Entry 6LOD (electron microscopy, 3.20 A resolution); this record covers chains D and F of the 6 polymer chains in the assembly.

Chain D:
Protein: Uncharacterized protein ActD
Organism: Roseiflexus castenholzii (strain DSM 13941 / HLO8)
UniProt: A7NJ90 (A7NJ90_ROSCS); residue numbers follow UniProt; this construct covers 1-192
Chain sequence (192 residues; each row starts with the number of its first residue):
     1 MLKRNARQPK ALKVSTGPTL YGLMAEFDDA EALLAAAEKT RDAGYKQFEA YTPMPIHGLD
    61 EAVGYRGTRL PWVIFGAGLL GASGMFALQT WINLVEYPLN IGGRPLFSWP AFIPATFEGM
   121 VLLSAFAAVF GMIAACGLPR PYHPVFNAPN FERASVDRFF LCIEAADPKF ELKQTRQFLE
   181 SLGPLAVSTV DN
Disordered / not traced: 1-18

Chain F:
Protein: Uncharacterized protein ActF
Organism: Roseiflexus castenholzii (strain DSM 13941 / HLO8)
UniProt: A7NJ92 (A7NJ92_ROSCS); numbering as in UniProt (aligned over 1-414)
Chain sequence (414 residues; each row starts with the number of its first residue):
     1 MIAQEPAALR PALGRLQQVA LIVGGVAMLL AVAGAFLGAA QFFHSYIFAY FFWMALSLGG
    61 LLVLMINHLT QGVWGLMLRR LLEAAALTLP LMAILFLPIA AETLMGTHYL FPWTNPEVVA
   121 NDEVVALKTP YLNVPFFLAR AVIYFVLFIG MAYLLRQWSL EEDAKGFSDD LRGRFQRLSG
   181 PGIVVLVMAW TFAATDWGMS LEPEWFSSMY PVTYIASMLI LTFGGGIIAL AVLKSRNLLP
   241 FGIPVDRLHD LGKFLFAFVA VWAYVNFSEY LIIWSGNVPE LTPWHGHRSA GGWEILGIVM
   301 IFGHFLLPFM LLLSRFAKRR LANLTAIAIY LYLIEIVWYF WKIMPAFHPD GFHIHWLDLV
   361 TLIAIGGLWL GVFAWNLQRA PLLAPNDYRV PLLRRQEASG HGHGHHGKAT AEHH
Disordered / not traced: 1-4, 400-414

How chain D and chain F interact:
Pairs across the interface (16; chain D residue first):
  Phe75(D) - Met310(F)  hydrophobic
  Leu79(D) - Met310(F)  hydrophobic
  Arg104(D) - Trp274(F)
  Arg104(D) - Ser275(F)  hydrogen bond (side chain-backbone)
  Arg104(D) - Asn277(F)  hydrogen bond
  Pro105(D) - Trp274(F)
  Ser108(D) - Trp274(F)
  Trp109(D) - Tyr270(F)  hydrophobic
  Trp109(D) - Ile301(F)  hydrophobic
  Pro110(D) - Tyr270(F)  hydrophobic
  Pro110(D) - Leu271(F)  hydrophobic
  Pro110(D) - Trp274(F)
  Ala111(D) - Leu271(F)
  Ala111(D) - Trp274(F)  hydrophobic
  Ile113(D) - Phe267(F)  hydrophobic
  Pro114(D) - Leu271(F)  hydrophobic
Other interface residues (no listed pair), chain D (12 interface residues in all): Trp72, Met120
Other interface residues (no listed pair), chain F (12 interface residues in all): Gly276, Phe309, Leu313, Ser314

Summary:
Chain D and chain F each contribute 12 residues to their interface, with 2 hydrogen bonds. Polar pairs include
Arg104(D)-Ser275(F) and Arg104(D)-Asn277(F).
Here chain D is Uncharacterized protein ActD and chain F is Uncharacterized protein ActF, both from
Roseiflexus castenholzii (strain DSM 13941 / HLO8). Entry 6LOD (Cryo-EM structure of the air-oxidized
photosynthetic alternative complex III from Roseiflexus castenholzii) was determined by electron microscopy,
deposited together with 6LOE.
